PDB entry 1IBT | X-ray diffraction, 2.60 A resolution | chains D and E of the 6 polymer chains in the assembly

[Chain D]
Name: Histidine decarboxylase alpha chain
Source organism: Lactobacillus sp
Notes: EC 4.1.1.22; fragment: alpha chain (residues 82-310)
UniProt: P00862 (DCHS_LACS3); aligned to UniProt positions 83-311 over residues 82-310 (the alignment contains insertions or deletions, so no single offset holds)
Amino-acid sequence (229 residues; numbered 82 to 310; the number before each row is that of its first residue):
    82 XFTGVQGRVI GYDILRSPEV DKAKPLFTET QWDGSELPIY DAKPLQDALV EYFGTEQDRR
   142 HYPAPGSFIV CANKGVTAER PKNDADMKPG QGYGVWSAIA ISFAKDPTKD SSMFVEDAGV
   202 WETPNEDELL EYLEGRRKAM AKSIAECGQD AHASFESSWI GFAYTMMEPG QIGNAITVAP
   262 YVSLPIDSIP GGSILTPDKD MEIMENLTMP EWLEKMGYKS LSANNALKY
Sequence notes: modified residue (82)
Modified residues: PYR (pyruvic acid) at position 82
UniProt features mapped onto this chain:
  - active site: Glu197 (Proton donor)
Reported in the primary citation:
  - catalytic residues: Glu197 (citing earlier work)

[Chain E]
Name: Histidine decarboxylase beta chain
Source organism: Lactobacillus sp
Notes: EC 4.1.1.22; fragment: beta chain (residues 1-81)
UniProt: P00862 (DCHS_LACS3); residues 1-81 here = UniProt positions 1-81
Amino-acid sequence (81 residues; numbered 1 to 81; the number before each row is that of its first residue):
     1 SELDAKLNKL GVDRIAISPY KQWTRGYMEP GNIGNGYVTG LKVDAGVRDK SDNNVLDGIV
    61 SYDRAETKNA YIGQINMTTA S
Sequence notes: engineered mutation Asn53 (Asp in P00862), Asn54 (Asp in P00862)
Reported in the primary citation:
  - mutagenesis - I59A: abolished catalytic activity (citing earlier work)

[Interface between chain D and chain E]
Contacting residue pairs - 30 pairs, chain D then chain E:
  PYR_82(D) - Asn76(E)
  Phe83(D) - Gln74(E)
  Phe83(D) - Ile75(E)
  Phe83(D) - Asn76(E)  hydrogen bond (backbone-side chain)
  Val86(D) - Trp23(E)  hydrophobic
  Gln87(D) - Tyr20(E)
  Gln87(D) - Arg25(E)
  Gln87(D) - Glu29(E)
  Thr189(D) - Trp23(E)
  Asp191(D) - Gln74(E)
  Ser192(D) - Gln74(E)  hydrogen bond (backbone-side chain)
  Val196(D) - Leu56(E)  hydrophobic
  Glu197(D) - Ile59(E)
  Asp198(D) - Asn53(E)
  Asp198(D) - Val55(E)
  Arg217(D) - Asp52(E)  salt bridge
  Arg217(D) - Asn53(E)  hydrogen bond
  Ala220(D) - Asp52(E)
  Met221(D) - Leu56(E)  hydrophobic
  Ser224(D) - Leu56(E)
  Ser224(D) - Val60(E)
  Glu227(D) - Arg48(E)  salt bridge
  Glu227(D) - Val60(E)
  Cys228(D) - Asp63(E)  hydrogen bond
  Gln230(D) - Arg64(E)  hydrogen bond
  Asp231(D) - Asp63(E)
  Asp231(D) - Arg64(E)  salt bridge
  Asp231(D) - Thr67(E)  hydrogen bond (backbone-side chain)
  Ala232(D) - Tyr71(E)
  Tyr262(D) - Asn76(E)  hydrogen bond
Also at the interface, not in a pair above, chain D (25 interface residues in all): Thr84, Lys155, Ala199, Tyr213, Ala234

[In short]
25 residues of chain D and 18 residues of chain E are in contact, with 7 hydrogen bonds and 3 salt bridges.
Polar contacts include Arg217(D)-Asp52(E), Glu227(D)-Arg48(E) and Asp231(D)-Arg64(E). From UniProt:
active-site residue Glu197(D) on chain D. The paper reports the catalytic residue Glu197(D); I59A of chain E
abolishes catalytic activity.
Here chain D is Histidine decarboxylase alpha chain and chain E is Histidine decarboxylase beta chain, both
from Lactobacillus sp. Entry 1IBT (Structure of the D53,54N mutant of histidine decarboxylase at-170 C) was
determined by X-ray diffraction (same publication as 1IBU, 1IBV and 1IBW).
